PDB entry 4QWF | X-ray diffraction, 3.00 A resolution | chains H and Z of the 28 polymer chains in the assembly

# Chain H
Name: Proteasome subunit beta type-2
Source organism: Saccharomyces cerevisiae
UniProtKB: P25043 (PSB2_YEAST); residues 1-232 here correspond to UniProt positions 30-261 (UniProt number = residue number + 29)
Chain sequence (232 residues; each row starts with the number of its first residue):
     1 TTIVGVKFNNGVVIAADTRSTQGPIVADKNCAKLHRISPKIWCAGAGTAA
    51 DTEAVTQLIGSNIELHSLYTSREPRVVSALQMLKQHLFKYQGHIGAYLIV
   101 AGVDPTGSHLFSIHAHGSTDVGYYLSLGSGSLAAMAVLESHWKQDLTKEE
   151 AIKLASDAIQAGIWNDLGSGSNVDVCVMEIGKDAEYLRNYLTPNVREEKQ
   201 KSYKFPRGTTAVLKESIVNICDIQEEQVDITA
Disordered / not traced: 223-232
Covalent attachments: CARFILZOMIB, bound form (3BV) linked to Thr1
Residues lining bound ligands:
  - CARFILZOMIB, bound form (3BV; N-{(2S)-2-[(morpholin-4-ylacetyl)amino]-4-phenylbutanoyl}-L-leucyl-N-[(2R,3S,4S)-1,3-dihydroxy-2,6-dimethylheptan-4-yl]-L-phenylalaninamide), molecule 1: Arg19, Ser20, Thr21, Gln22, Ala27, Cys31, Lys33, Gly45, Ala46, Gly47, Thr48, Ala49, Thr52, Ser129, Gly168
  - CARFILZOMIB, bound form (3BV), molecule 2: His114, His116, Ser118, Asp120
Curated features (UniProtKB/Swiss-Prot):
  - active site: Thr1 (Nucleophile)

# Chain Z
Name: Proteasome subunit beta type-6
Source organism: Saccharomyces cerevisiae
UniProtKB: P23724 (PSB6_YEAST); residues 1-222 here correspond to UniProt positions 20-241 (UniProt number = residue number + 19)
Chain sequence (222 residues; numbered 1 to 222; the number before each row is that of its first residue):
     1 QFNPYGDNGGTILGIAGEDFAVLAGDTRNITDYSINSRYEPKVFDCGDNI
    51 VMSANGFAADGDALVKRFKNSVKWYHFDHNDKKLSINSAARNIQHLLYGK
   101 RFFPYYVHTIIAGLDEDGKGAVYSFDPVGSYEREQCRAGGAAASLIMPFL
   151 DNQVNFKNQYEPGTNGKVKKPLKYLSVEEVIKLVRDSFTSATERHIQVGD
   201 GLEILIVTKDGVRKEFYELKRD
Metal / ion sites: Mg2+: Thr192, Val198
Residues lining bound ligands: CARFILZOMIB, bound form (3BV; N-{(2S)-2-[(morpholin-4-ylacetyl)amino]-4-phenylbutanoyl}-L-leucyl-N-[(2R,3S,4S)-1,3-dihydroxy-2,6-dimethylheptan-4-yl]-L-phenylalaninamide): Arg101, Pro104, His108, Asp126, Pro127, Val128, Ser130

# Chain H / chain Z interface
Residue-residue contacts (57; chain H residue first):
  Arg19(H) with Ile196(Z); Asp222(Z), salt bridge
  Pro24(H) with Arg194(Z); His195(Z); Ile196(Z), hydrogen bond (backbone-backbone)
  Ile25(H) with Arg194(Z); His195(Z)
  Val26(H) with Glu193(Z); Arg194(Z), hydrogen bond (backbone-backbone); Ile196(Z), hydrophobic
  Ala27(H) with Arg194(Z), hydrogen bond (backbone-side chain)
  Lys29(H) with Glu193(Z), salt bridge; Arg194(Z)
  Ile163(H) with Asp222(Z)
  Trp164(H) with Ile35(Z); Arg38(Z), hydrogen bond (backbone-side chain); Arg221(Z); Asp222(Z)
  Asn165(H) with Tyr33(Z); Arg38(Z)
  Asp166(H) with Tyr33(Z); Asp222(Z)
  Leu167(H) with Arg28(Z); Ile30(Z), hydrophobic; Asp32(Z); Tyr33(Z), hydrogen bond (backbone-backbone); Ile35(Z), hydrophobic; Ile196(Z)
  Gly168(H) with Tyr33(Z)
  Ser169(H) with Asp222(Z)
  Gly170(H) with Asp222(Z)
  Ser171(H) with Asp222(Z), hydrogen bond (backbone-side chain)
  Asn194(H) with Lys220(Z), hydrogen bond (backbone-side chain); Asp222(Z)
  Arg196(H) with Thr189(Z), hydrogen bond; Ser190(Z), hydrogen bond; Glu193(Z)
  Glu197(H) with Arg185(Z), salt bridge
  Lys199(H) with Asp186(Z)
  Gln200(H) with Lys182(Z); Arg185(Z); Asp186(Z), hydrogen bond (backbone-side chain)
  Lys201(H) with Glu179(Z); Asp186(Z), hydrogen bond (backbone-side chain)
  Tyr203(H) with Phe149(Z); Gln153(Z); Leu183(Z); Asp186(Z), hydrogen bond
  Phe205(H) with Asn152(Z); Gln153(Z); Gln159(Z)
  Arg207(H) with Pro162(Z)
  Gly208(H) with Pro162(Z)
  Thr209(H) with Gln159(Z); Tyr160(Z), hydrogen bond (backbone-backbone)
  Ala211(H) with Tyr160(Z), hydrophobic; Gly166(Z)
Also at the interface, not in a pair above, chain H (33 interface residues in all): Thr21, Gly23, Asp28, Ser129, Val195, Pro206
Also at the interface, not in a pair above, chain Z (33 interface residues in all): Ser34, Leu145, Asn158, Glu161, Gly163, Glu218

# Summary
The chain H/chain Z interface involves 33 residues from each chain; the contacts include 13 hydrogen bonds and
3 salt bridges. Polar contacts include Arg19(H)-Asp222(Z), Lys29(H)-Glu193(Z) and Glu197(H)-Arg185(Z). Chain H
binds CARFILZOMIB, bound form. Bound to chain Z: CARFILZOMIB, bound form.
Here chain H is Proteasome subunit beta type-2 and chain Z is Proteasome subunit beta type-6, both from
Saccharomyces cerevisiae. Entry 4QWF (yCP beta5-M45I mutant in complex with carfilzomib) was determined by
X-ray diffraction together with 4QUX, 4QUY, 4QV0, 4QV1, 4QV3, 4QV4 and 42 further entries from the same study.
